PDB entry 3D25 | X-ray diffraction, 1.30 A resolution | chains A and B of the 3 polymer chains in the assembly

[Chain A]
Protein: HLA class I histocompatibility antigen, A-2 alpha chain
From: Homo sapiens
UniProt: P01892 (1A02_HUMAN); residues 1-274 here correspond to UniProt positions 25-298 (UniProt number = residue number + 24)
Sequence (274 residues; each row starts with the number of its first residue):
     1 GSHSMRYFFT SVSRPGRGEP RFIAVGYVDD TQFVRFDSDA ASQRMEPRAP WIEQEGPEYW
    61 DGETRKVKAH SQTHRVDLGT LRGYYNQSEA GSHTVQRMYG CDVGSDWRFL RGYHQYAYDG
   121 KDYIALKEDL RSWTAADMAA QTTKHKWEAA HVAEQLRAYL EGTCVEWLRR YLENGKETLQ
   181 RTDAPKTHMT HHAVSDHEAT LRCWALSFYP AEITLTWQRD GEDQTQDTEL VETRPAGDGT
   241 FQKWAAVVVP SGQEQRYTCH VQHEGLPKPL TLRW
Cystine bridges: C101-C164, C203-C259

[Chain B]
Protein: Beta-2-microglobulin
From: Homo sapiens
UniProt: P61769 (B2MG_HUMAN); residues 2-99 here correspond to UniProt positions 22-119 (UniProt number = residue number + 20)
Sequence (98 residues; row label = number of the first residue in the row):
     2 QRTPKIQVYS RHPAENGKSN FLNCYVSGFH PSDIEVDLLK NGERIEKVEH SDLSFSKDWS
    62 FYLLYYTEFT PTEKDEYACR VNHVTLSQPK IVKWDRDM
Swiss-Prot annotation at these positions:
  - modified residue: Q2 (Pyrrolidone carboxylic acid)
  - glycosylation (N-linked (Glc) (glycation) lysine): K19, K41, K48, K58, K91, K94
Cystine bridges: C25-C80

[Chain A / chain B interface]
Residue-residue contacts (50; chain A residue first):
  F8(A) - S55(B)
  F8(A) - F56(B)  hydrophobic
  F9(A) - F56(B)
  T10(A) - F56(B)
  T10(A) - F62(B)
  V12(A) - S33(B)
  I23(A) - L54(B)
  V25(A) - D53(B)
  V25(A) - L54(B)
  V25(A) - S55(B)
  Y27(A) - Y63(B)
  Q32(A) - D53(B)  hydrogen bond
  R35(A) - D53(B)  salt bridge
  R48(A) - D53(B)  salt bridge
  Q96(A) - H31(B)  hydrogen bond
  Q96(A) - F56(B)
  Q96(A) - W60(B)  hydrogen bond (side chain-backbone)
  Q96(A) - F62(B)
  R97(A) - F56(B)
  Q115(A) - W60(B)
  Y116(A) - W60(B)
  A117(A) - W60(B)
  D119(A) - H31(B)
  G120(A) - R3(B)  hydrogen bond (backbone-side chain)
  G120(A) - H31(B)
  G120(A) - W60(B)
  D122(A) - W60(B)  hydrogen bond
  R202(A) - D98(B)
  R202(A) - M99(B)  hydrogen bond
  W204(A) - D98(B)
  W204(A) - M99(B)
  E232(A) - K6(B)  salt bridge
  E232(A) - Q8(B)  hydrogen bond (backbone-side chain)
  E232(A) - Y26(B)
  E232(A) - S28(B)  hydrogen bond
  T233(A) - Y26(B)
  R234(A) - Q8(B)  hydrogen bond
  R234(A) - Y10(B)
  R234(A) - Y26(B)
  R234(A) - M99(B)  hydrogen bond (side chain-backbone)
  P235(A) - Y10(B)  hydrogen bond (backbone-side chain)
  P235(A) - N24(B)
  P235(A) - Y26(B)
  A236(A) - R12(B)  hydrogen bond (backbone-side chain)
  A236(A) - N24(B)  hydrogen bond (backbone-side chain)
  G237(A) - R12(B)  hydrogen bond (backbone-side chain)
  Q242(A) - Y10(B)
  Q242(A) - S11(B)
  Q242(A) - R12(B)  hydrogen bond (side chain-backbone)
  W244(A) - M99(B)  hydrogen bond (side chain-backbone)
Interface residues without a listed pair, chain A (34 interface residues in all): T94, M98, K121, H192, V231, D238
Interface residues without a listed pair, chain B (23 interface residues in all): H13, D59, L65

[In short]
Chain A and chain B form an interface of 34 and 23 residues respectively, with 16 hydrogen bonds and 3 salt
bridges. Polar pairs include R35(A)-D53(B), R48(A)-D53(B) and E232(A)-K6(B).
Here chain A is HLA class I histocompatibility antigen, A-2 alpha chain and chain B is Beta-2-microglobulin,
both from Homo sapiens. Entry 3D25 (Crystal structure of HA-1 minor histocompatibility antigen bound to human
class I MHC HLA-A2) was determined by X-ray diffraction.
